PDB entry 2GQ9 | X-ray diffraction, 1.70 A resolution | chain A

Chain A:
Molecule: oxidoreductase, FMN-binding
Source organism: Shewanella oneidensis
Reference sequence: Q8EEC8 (Q8EEC8_SHEON); residues 1-365 here = UniProt positions 1-365
Sequence (365 residues; row label = number of the first residue in the row):
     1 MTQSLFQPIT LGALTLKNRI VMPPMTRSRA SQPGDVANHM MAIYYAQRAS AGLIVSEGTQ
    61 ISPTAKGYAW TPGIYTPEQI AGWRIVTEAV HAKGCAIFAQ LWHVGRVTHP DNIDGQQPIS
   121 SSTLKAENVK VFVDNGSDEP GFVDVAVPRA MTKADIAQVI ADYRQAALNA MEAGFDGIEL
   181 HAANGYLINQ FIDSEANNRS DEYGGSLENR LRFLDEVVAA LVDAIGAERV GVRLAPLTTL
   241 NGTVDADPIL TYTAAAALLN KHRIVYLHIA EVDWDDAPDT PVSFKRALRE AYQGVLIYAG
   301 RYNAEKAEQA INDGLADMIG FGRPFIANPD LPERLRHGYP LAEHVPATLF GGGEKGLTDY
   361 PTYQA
Unresolved in the structure: 136-138
Ligand contacts:
  - FMN (flavin mononucleotide): P23, P24, M25, T26, E57, G58, Q100, H181, N184, R233, V272, D273, W274, A299, G300, R301, G320, F321, G322, R323, P324, I326, L349, F350
  - P-hydroxybenzaldehyde (HBA), molecule 1: T26, W102, H181, N184, Y186, D273, W274, F350
  - P-hydroxybenzaldehyde (HBA), molecule 2: T26, S28, Y68, A69, W70, F132, F142, F350

Overview:
Bound to chain A: flavin mononucleotide and P-hydroxybenzaldehyde.
Chain A is oxidoreductase, FMN-binding (Shewanella oneidensis); the structure, Structure of SYE1, an OYE
homologue from S. oneidensis, in complex with p-hydroxybenzaldehyde, was determined by X-ray diffraction,
deposited together with 2GOU, 2GQ8 and 2GQA.
